3SD6 - chain A; structure by X-ray diffraction, 1.37 A resolution.

Chain A:
Name: Troponin C, slow skeletal and cardiac muscles
Source organism: Homo sapiens
Notes: fragment: n-terminal domain
Reference sequence: P63316 (TNNC1_HUMAN); numbering as in UniProt (aligned over 1-89)
Chain sequence (89 residues; each row starts with the number of its first residue):
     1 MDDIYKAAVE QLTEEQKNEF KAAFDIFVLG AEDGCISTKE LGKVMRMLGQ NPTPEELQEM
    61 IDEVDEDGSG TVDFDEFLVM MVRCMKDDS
Unresolved in the structure: 67-69
Metal / ion sites: Ca2+ site 1: E15, E19; Ca2+ site 2 near E19 (its only coordinating residue here); Cd2+ site 1: F27, E40; Cd2+ site 2: D33, C35 (together with acetate ion); Cd2+ site 3: Q50, C84, D87; Cd2+ site 4: E56, C84, D87; Cd2+ site 5 near E59 (its only coordinating residue here); Cd2+ site 6: D65, T71, E76; Cd2+ site 7: E66, D73, D75
UniProt features mapped onto this chain:
  - binding site (Ca(2+)): D65, D67, S69, T71, E76
  - modified residue: M1 (N-acetylmethionine)
  - natural variant: A8 (A8V: In CMH13), L29 (L29Q: In CMH13), C84 (C84Y: In CMH13)
What the authors report for this chain:
  - Cd2+ coordination: M1, F27, D33, C35, E40, Q50, E56, E59, E63, D65, E66, T71, D73, D75, E76, C84, D87, D88, S89
  - conformationally variable residues (order/disorder transition): D67 to S69

Summary:
E15 and E19 form the Ca2+ site 1. F27 and E40 form the Cd2+ site 1. From UniProt: 5 Ca2+-binding residues.
From the paper: Cd2+ coordination by M1, F27 and D33 among others; conformational variability at D67.
Chain A is Troponin C, slow skeletal and cardiac muscles (Homo sapiens); the structure, Crystal structure of
the amino-terminal domain of human cardiac troponin C in complex with cadmium at ..., was determined by X-ray
diffraction together with 4GJE, 4GJF, 4GJG and 3SWB from the same study.
